PDB entry 5ZGB | electron microscopy, 3.63 A resolution | chains B and F of the 17 polymer chains in the assembly

Chain B:
Name: PsaB
From: Cyanidioschyzon merolae (strain 10D)
Notes: EC 1.97.1.12
UniProtKB: Q85FY6 (PSAB_CYAM1); residues 1-732 here = UniProt positions 1-732
Amino-acid sequence (732 residues; numbered 1 to 732; the number before each row is that of its first residue):
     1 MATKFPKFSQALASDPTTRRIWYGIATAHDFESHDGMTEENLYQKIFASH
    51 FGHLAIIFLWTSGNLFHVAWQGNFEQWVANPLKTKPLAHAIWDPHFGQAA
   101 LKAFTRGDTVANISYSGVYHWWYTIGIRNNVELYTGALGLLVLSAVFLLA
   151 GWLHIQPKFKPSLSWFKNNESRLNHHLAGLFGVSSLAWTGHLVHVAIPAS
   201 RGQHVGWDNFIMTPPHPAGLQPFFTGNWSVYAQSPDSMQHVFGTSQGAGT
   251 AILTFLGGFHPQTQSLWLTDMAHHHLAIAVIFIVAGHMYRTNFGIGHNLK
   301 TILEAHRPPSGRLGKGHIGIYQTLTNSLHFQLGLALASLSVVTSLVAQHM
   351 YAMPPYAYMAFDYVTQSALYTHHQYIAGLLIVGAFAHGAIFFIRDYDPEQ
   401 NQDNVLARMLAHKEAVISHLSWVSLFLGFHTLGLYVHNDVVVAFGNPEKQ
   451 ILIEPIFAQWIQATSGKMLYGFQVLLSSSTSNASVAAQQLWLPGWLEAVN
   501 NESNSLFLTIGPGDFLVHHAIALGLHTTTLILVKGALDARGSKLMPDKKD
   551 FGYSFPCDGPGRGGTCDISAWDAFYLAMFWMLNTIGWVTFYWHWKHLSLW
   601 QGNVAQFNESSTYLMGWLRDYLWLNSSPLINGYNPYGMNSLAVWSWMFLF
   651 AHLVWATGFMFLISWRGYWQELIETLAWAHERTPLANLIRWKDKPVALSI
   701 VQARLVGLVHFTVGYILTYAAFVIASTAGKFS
Not modelled in the structure: 1
Small-molecule neighbours:
  - (2S)-2,3-dihydroxypropyl octadecanoate (3XQ): H430, L434, I451, I453
  - beta-carotene (BCR), molecule 1: F5, I25, I689
  - beta-carotene (BCR), molecule 2: L54, I57, F58, F147, G179, V183, S184, L186
  - beta-carotene (BCR), molecule 3: F58, L65, W121, W122, I125, G136, L140, W207
  - beta-carotene (BCR), molecule 4: L186, L220, I283, V284, H287, I295
  - beta-carotene (BCR), molecule 5: F330, G333, L334, A337, V341, I381, A384, F385, G388, F391, F392, A536
  - beta-carotene (BCR), molecule 6: M409, V533, L537
  - beta-carotene (BCR), molecule 7: F429, L432, G433, V436
  - beta-carotene (BCR), molecule 8: W646, M647, F650, W669, L672, I673, L676
  - chlorophyll a (CLA), molecule 1: F5, F8, G24, I25, A28, H29, F31, H34, K45, S49, G52, H53, I56
  - chlorophyll a (CLA), molecule 2: T18, I21, W22, I673, L676, A677, H680, I689, R690, W691, K692, D693, P695, V696, L698
  - chlorophyll a (CLA), molecule 3: W22, F650, L653, V654, T657, M660, F661, L698, V706, V709, H710, V713
  - chlorophyll a (CLA), molecule 4: I25, A26, T27, A28, H29, D30, H329, L332, L336, L379, L380, V382, G383, A386, H387, I390, R394, Y553, S554, W571, F574, M578, L705, V709, V713
  - chlorophyll a (CLA), molecule 5: H29, F31, E32, Y43, I46, S49, H50, H53, L54, I57, F166, R172, H176, L180, F181, L328, H329, Q331, L332, A335, L336, L339
  - chlorophyll a (CLA), molecule 6: H29, H53, I56, I57, W60, I376, L379, L380
  - chlorophyll a (CLA), molecule 7: F47, F51, V146, F147, L149, A150, L153, H154, F159, P161, W165
  - chlorophyll a (CLA), molecule 8: F47, H50, F51, L54, W121, W165, F166, N168, S171, R172, H175, H176, G179, L180, F181, Y356
  - chlorophyll a (CLA), molecule 9: I56, L59, W60, S62, G63, F66, H67, W70, Q71, H89, A90, I91, W92, L141
  - chlorophyll a (CLA), molecule 10: F58, W60, T61, S116, G117, V118, W121, S184, A187, L339, V342, T343, V346, M350, Y356, L369, H372, H373, I376, L380
  - chlorophyll a (CLA), molecule 11: W60, N64, H67, V68, A88, H89, N112, I113, S114, Y115, S116, V643, W644, M647, L717
  - chlorophyll a (CLA), molecule 12: W60, N64, Y115, S116, V118, A368, T371, H372, Y375, I376, L379, W644, M647, I716, L717, Y719, A720, I724
  - chlorophyll a (CLA), molecule 13: H89, A90, I91, W92, D93, H95, F96, N112, A642, V643, W646
  - chlorophyll a (CLA), molecule 14: W92, P94, H95
  - chlorophyll a (CLA), molecule 15: W121, T124, I125, L180, F181, S184, S185, W188, L192, L268, M271, H274, H275, I278, F282, V342, L345, V346, H349, M350, P355, Y356
  - chlorophyll a (CLA), molecule 16: I125, G126, I127, E132, T135, G136, S184, A187, W188, G190, H191, H194, V195, V205, G206, W207, F210
  - chlorophyll a (CLA), molecule 17: W165, N168, S171, H175, T291, N292, F293
  - chlorophyll a (CLA), molecule 18: N169, R172, L173, H176, L177, F181, F282, L299, L303, Y321, L324, Q331, L334, A335, S338, L339, V342
  - chlorophyll a (CLA), molecule 19: L173, L177, I281, F282, A285, M288, Y289, L299, I302
  - chlorophyll a (CLA), molecule 20: N174, H175, A178, G179, V183, I283, H287, Y289, R290, T291, F293, G294, I295
  - chlorophyll a (CLA), molecule 21: L186, A187, T189, G190, V193, H194, F210, I211, T213, P214, P215, H216, G219, L220, Y231, I252, L253, L276
  - chlorophyll a (CLA), molecule 22: W228, S229, Y231, A232, L253, F255, H273, L276, A277, V280, I281, L490
  - chlorophyll a (CLA), molecule 23: F255, G258, L266, D270, M271, H273, H274, A277, I278, I281, L345, H349, M353, W491, W495
  - chlorophyll a (CLA), molecule 24: V284, H287, M288, I295, G296, H297
  - chlorophyll a (CLA), molecule 25: M288, H297, T301, I302, A305, H306
  - chlorophyll a (CLA), molecule 26: I302, L303, H306, L313, H317, I320, F330, V405, L406, M409
  - chlorophyll a (CLA), molecule 27: A305, H306, R307, P308, P309, S310, R312, L313
  - chlorophyll a (CLA), molecule 28: R312, L313, G314, V405, R408, M409, H412, A415, V416, H419
  - chlorophyll a (CLA), molecule 29: L334, A337, S338, V341, L345, Q348, H349, Y351, A352, M353, L506, F507
  - chlorophyll a (CLA), molecule 30: V341, S344, L345, Q348, Q374, G378, I381, F385, G524, L525, T528, T529, L532, M581, T584, I585
  - chlorophyll a (CLA), molecule 31: Q348, Y351, Y370, Q374, F457, A458, W460, I461, Q462, F507, L508, I510, D514, H518, I521, L525, V588, Y591, W592, K595
  - chlorophyll a (CLA), molecule 32: A415, H419, W422
  - chlorophyll a (CLA), molecule 33: V416, L420, V423, A522, L525, H526, T529
  - chlorophyll a (CLA), molecule 34: S418, H419, S421, W422, L425
  - chlorophyll a (CLA), molecule 35: S421, S424, L425, G428, F429, L432, L523, T527, L530, I531, L576, F579, W580
  - chlorophyll a (CLA), molecule 36: W422, L425, F426, F429, H430
  - chlorophyll a (CLA), molecule 37: W422, V423, F426, L427, I453, E454, P455, I456, F457, A458, D514, F515, H518, H519, A522, H526
  - chlorophyll a (CLA), molecule 38: F429, G433, L434, V436, H437, V440, V441, K449, I451
  - chlorophyll a (CLA), molecule 39: T431, L432, V436, D439, V440, L523, F579, W580, N583, W587, L614, L618, L622, W655, F711
  - chlorophyll a (CLA), molecule 40: T431, L432, Y435, V517, A520, L523, N583, W587, F590, L614, W617, L622, S626, I630, F648, H652, W655, F711, Y715, T718, Y719, F722
  - chlorophyll a (CLA), molecule 41: F457, W460, F472
  - chlorophyll a (CLA), molecule 42: W460, I461, T464, S465, L475, L476, A483, W491, W495, F507
  - chlorophyll a (CLA), molecule 43: L475, N482, A483, A486, A487, L490, W491
  - chlorophyll a (CLA), molecule 44: W646, L649, F650, H652, L653, W655, A656, F659
  - chlorophyll a (CLA), molecule 45: L653, A656, T657, F659, M660, I663, S664, Y668, W669, L672
  - chlorophyll a (CLA), molecule 46: L676, A679, H680, T683, A686, I689
  - chlorophyll a (CLA), molecule 47: W678, A679, R682, T683, P684
  - chlorophyll a (CLA), molecule 48: P684, L685, I689
  - phylloquinone (PQN): I21, W22, I25, M660, F661, S664, W665, R666, W669, A697, L698, A703
  - 4Fe-4S cluster (SF4): C557, D558, G559, P560, T565, C566, W665, I700, R704
Curated features (UniProtKB/Swiss-Prot):
  - binding site ([4Fe-4S] cluster): C557, C566
  - binding site (chlorophyll a): H652, M660, Y668
  - binding site (phylloquinone): W669

Chain F:
Name: PsaF
From: Cyanidioschyzon merolae (strain 10D)
UniProtKB: Q85FS9 (Q85FS9_CYAM1); residues 1-185 here = UniProt positions 1-185
Amino-acid sequence (185 residues; row label = number of the first residue in the row):
     1 MFKRSLIFIAAVMSVCQISAIQISAVSADVLTPCQQSEAFHKREINEVRT
    51 LENRQANYEANSPSYLALQSQIDQVHKRFDKYGTLLCGQDGLPHLITDGD
   101 WRHAREFTIPALLFLYITGWIGWVGRSYLKYTKETKNPTEQEIILDVPMA
   151 LKYMLSGFLWPLSAWQEYRSGQLLAKEDEITVSPR
Not modelled in the structure: 1-29, 184-185
Disulfide bonds: C34-C87
Small-molecule neighbours:
  - (2S)-2,3-dihydroxypropyl octadecanoate (3XQ): K81, E106, F107, P110
  - beta-carotene (BCR), molecule 1: T97, D98, G99, F107, G119, G122, W123, R126, W160
  - beta-carotene (BCR), molecule 2: P110, L113, F114, I117, T118, I121
  - chlorophyll a (CLA), molecule 1: Y82, L113, Y116, I117
  - chlorophyll a (CLA), molecule 2: T97, F107, T108, A111, L112, L115
  - chlorophyll a (CLA), molecule 3: D98, G99, D100, W101
  - chlorophyll a (CLA), molecule 4: F107, A111, F114, L115, T118, I121, G122
  - chlorophyll a (CLA), molecule 5: Y116, I117, W120, I121, V124, M154, L155
  - chlorophyll a (CLA), molecule 6: I121, G122, V124, G125, R126, Y128, L129, L145, M154
  - chlorophyll a (CLA), molecule 7: G125, Y128, L129, E142, L145, A150, L151, M154

Chain B / chain F interface:
Pairs across the interface (43):
  L410(B) with S183(F)
  A411(B) with I180(F)
  K413(B) with T181(F), hydrogen bond; V182(F), hydrogen bond (side chain-backbone); S183(F), hydrogen bond (side chain-backbone)
  E414(B) with T181(F)
  G445(B) with E47(F)
  N446(B) with E47(F); R78(F)
  P447(B) with R43(F); E47(F); L92(F)
  E448(B) with F40(F); F79(F); Y82(F); L92(F); P93(F)
  K449(B) with R78(F); Y82(F)
  Q450(B) with L92(F)
  L452(B) with L92(F), hydrophobic; H94(F); L95(F), hydrogen bond (backbone-backbone)
  I453(B) with L95(F), hydrophobic; T97(F)
  E454(B) with L31(F); H94(F), salt bridge; L95(F), hydrogen bond (backbone-backbone)
  I456(B) with I96(F), hydrophobic; T97(F); D98(F)
  F457(B) with D98(F)
  L469(B) with V30(F)
  P512(B) with H94(F)
  G541(B) with T181(F), hydrogen bond (backbone-side chain)
  S542(B) with T181(F)
  K543(B) with E179(F), salt bridge; I180(F); T181(F)
  P546(B) with V182(F), hydrophobic
  N608(B) with D90(F)
  E609(B) with R43(F), salt bridge; D90(F)
Other interface residues (no listed pair), chain B (25 interface residues in all): I451, R540

Summary:
The interface between chain B and chain F involves 25 residues on one side and 21 on the other, with 6
hydrogen bonds and 3 salt bridges. Polar pairs include E454(B)-H94(F), K543(B)-E179(F) and E609(B)-R43(F).
Chain B is PsaB and chain F is PsaF, both from Cyanidioschyzon merolae (strain 10D); the structure, Cryo-EM
structure of the red algal PSI-LHCR, was determined by electron microscopy together with 5ZGH from the same
study.
